PDB entry 5MJS | electron microscopy, 4.60 A resolution (low resolution: residue-level contacts below are approximate; hydrogen-bond / salt-bridge calls are withheld) | chains A and F of the 9 polymer chains in the assembly

Chain A:
Protein: Tubulin beta chain
Organism: Schizosaccharomyces pombe (strain 972 / ATCC 24843)
UniProtKB: P05219 (TBB_SCHPO); the construct lacks a stretch of the UniProt sequence, so the offset changes along the chain: 1-262 = UniProt 1-262; 263-428 = UniProt 264-429
Chain sequence (429 residues; numbered 1 to 428 plus 1 insertion-coded residue; the number before each row is that of its first residue):
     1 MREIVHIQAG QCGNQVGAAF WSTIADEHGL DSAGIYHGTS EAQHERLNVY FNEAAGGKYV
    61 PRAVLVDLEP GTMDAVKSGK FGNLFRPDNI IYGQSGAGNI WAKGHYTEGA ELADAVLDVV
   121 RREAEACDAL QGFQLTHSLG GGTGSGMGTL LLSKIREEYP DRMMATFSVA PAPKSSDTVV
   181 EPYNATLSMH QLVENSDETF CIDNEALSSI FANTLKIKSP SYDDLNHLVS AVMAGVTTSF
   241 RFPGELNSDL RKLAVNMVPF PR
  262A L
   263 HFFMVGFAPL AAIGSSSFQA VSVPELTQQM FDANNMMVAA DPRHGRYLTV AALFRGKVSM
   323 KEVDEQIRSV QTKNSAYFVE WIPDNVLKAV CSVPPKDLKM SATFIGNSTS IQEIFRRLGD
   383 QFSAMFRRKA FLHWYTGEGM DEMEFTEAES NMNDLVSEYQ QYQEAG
Not modelled in the structure: 262A
Small-molecule neighbours: GDP (guanosine-5'-diphosphate): Gly10, Gln11, Cys12, Val16, Asn99, Ser138, Gly140, Gly141, Gly142, Thr143, Gly144, Ser145, Val169, Asp177, Glu181, Asn204, Tyr222, Asn226

Chain F:
Protein: Tubulin alpha-1 chain
Organism: Schizosaccharomyces pombe (strain 972 / ATCC 24843)
UniProtKB: P04688 (TBA1_SCHPO); residue numbers follow UniProt; this construct covers 1-444
Chain sequence (444 residues; row label = number of the first residue in the row):
     1 MREVISVHVG QAGVQIGNAC WELYCLEHGI GPDGFPTENS EVHKNNSYLN DGFGTFFSET
    61 GQGKFVPRSI YVDLEPNVID QVRTGPYKDL FHPEQMVTGK EDASNNYARG HYTVGKEMID
   121 SVLERIRRMA DNCSGLQGFL VFHSFGGGTG SGLGALLLER LNMEYGKKSN LQFSVYPAPQ
   181 VSTSVVEPYN SVLTTHATLD NSDCTFMVDN EACYDICRRN LDIERPTYEN LNRLIAQVVS
   241 SITASLRFAG SLNVDLNEFQ TNLVPYPRIH FPLVTYSPIV SAAKAFHESN SVQEITNQCF
   301 EPYNQMVKCD PRTGRYMATC LLYRGDVIPR DVQAAVTSIK SRRTIQFVDW CPTGFKIGIC
   361 YEPPQHVPGS GIAKVNRAVC MLSNTTSIAE AWSRLDHKFD LMYSKRAFVH WYVGEGMEEG
   421 EFSEAREDLA ALERDYEEVG QDSM
Not modelled in the structure: 39-48
Small-molecule neighbours: GTP (guanosine-5'-triphosphate): Gly10, Gln11, Ala12, Gln15, Asp73, Glu75, Asp102, Ser104, Asn105, Ser144, Gly146, Gly147, Gly148, Thr149, Gly150, Val175, Thr183, Glu187, Asn210, Tyr228, Asn232

How chain A and chain F interact:
Contacting residue pairs (57; chain A residue first):
  Gln11(A) with Asn253(F)
  Cys12(A) with Leu252(F)
  Glu69(A) with Asp255(F)
  Pro70(A) with Arg2(F)
  Gly71(A) with Arg2(F)
  Thr72(A) with Asn253(F)
  Gln94(A) with Met1(F); Arg2(F)
  Gly98(A) with Glu258(F); Thr261(F)
  Asn99(A) with Asn262(F); Lys356(F)
  Ile100(A) with Thr261(F)
  Lys103(A) with Asn257(F)
  Lys174(A) with Thr337(F)
  Ser175(A) with Gln333(F)
  Ser176(A) with Thr353(F); Ile357(F)
  Asp177(A) with Phe355(F); Lys356(F); Ile357(F)
  Thr178(A) with Asn262(F); Phe355(F); Lys356(F)
  Val179(A) with Asn262(F); Cys351(F); Gly354(F); Phe355(F)
  Ser208(A) with Arg330(F); Gln333(F)
  Phe211(A) with Arg330(F)
  Lys218(A) with Arg330(F)
  Ser219(A) with Ile328(F)
  Pro220(A) with Arg330(F)
  Ser221(A) with Arg330(F)
  Tyr222(A) with Ser251(F); Leu252(F); Pro329(F)
  Leu225(A) with Arg330(F)
  Gln383(A) with Pro352(F)
  Met387(A) with Trp350(F); Cys351(F); Pro352(F)
  Arg390(A) with Tyr266(F); Trp350(F); Gln441(F); Asp442(F); Ser443(F)
  Ala392(A) with Trp350(F)
  Phe393(A) with Val264(F); Pro265(F)
  His395(A) with Val264(F); Pro265(F); Tyr266(F)
  Trp396(A) with Gln260(F); Thr261(F); Val264(F)
Also at the interface, not in a pair above, chain A (36 interface residues in all): Gly96, Val180, Leu207, Lys391
Also at the interface, not in a pair above, chain F (36 interface residues in all): Gly135, Leu263, Pro267, Lys340, Asp349, Met444

In short:
The chain A/chain F interface involves 36 residues from each chain. Bound to chain A: GDP. Bound to chain F:
GTP.
Chain A is Tubulin beta chain and chain F is Tubulin alpha-1 chain, both from Schizosaccharomyces pombe
(strain 972 / ATCC 24843); the structure, S. pombe microtubule copolymerized with GTP and Mal3-143, was
determined by electron microscopy.
